7QCH - chain A; structure by X-ray diffraction, 1.88 A resolution.

Chain A:
Name: Papain-like protease nsp3
Organism: Severe acute respiratory syndrome coronavirus 2
Notes: EC 3.4.19.12, 3.4.22.-
Reference sequence: P0DTC1 (R1A_SARS2); residues 1-315 here correspond to UniProt positions 1564-1878 (UniProt number = residue number + 1563)
Amino-acid sequence (315 residues; row label = number of the first residue in the row):
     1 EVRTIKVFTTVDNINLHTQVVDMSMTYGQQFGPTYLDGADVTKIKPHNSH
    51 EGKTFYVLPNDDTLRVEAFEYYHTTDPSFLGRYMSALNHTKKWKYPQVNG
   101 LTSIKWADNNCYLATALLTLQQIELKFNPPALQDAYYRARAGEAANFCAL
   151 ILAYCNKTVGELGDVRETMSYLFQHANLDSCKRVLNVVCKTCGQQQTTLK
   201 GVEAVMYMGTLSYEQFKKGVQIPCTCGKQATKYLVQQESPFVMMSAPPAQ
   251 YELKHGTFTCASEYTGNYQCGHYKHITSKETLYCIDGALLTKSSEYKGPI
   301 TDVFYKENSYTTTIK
Modified positions: Cys111 (S-hydroxycysteine; CSO)
Bound ions: Zn2+: Cys189, Cys192, Cys224, Cys226
Small-molecule neighbours: A5I (N-(3,5-dimetoxy-4-hydroxybenzyliden)thiosemicarbazone): Leu58, Pro59, Arg65, Ala68, Phe69, Tyr72, Thr74, Thr75, Asp76, Pro77, Ser78, Phe79, Leu80
From the paper describing this entry:
  - binding site for A5I: Pro59, Arg65, Thr75, Pro77, Leu80
  - conformationally variable residues (side-chain flip): Arg65, Leu80
  - catalytic residues: Cys111, His272, Asp286 (citing earlier work)

Overview:
Bound to chain A: compound A5I. The Zn2+ site is built by Cys189, Cys192, Cys224 and Cys226. The paper reports
catalytic residues Cys111, His272 and Asp286; a binding site for A5I at Pro59, Arg65 and Thr75 among others.
Chain A is Papain-like protease nsp3 (Severe acute respiratory syndrome coronavirus 2); the structure,
Structure of SARS-CoV-2 Papain-like Protease bound to N-(3,5-dimethoxy-4-hydroxybenzyliden)thiosemicarbazone,
was determined by X-ray diffraction (same publication as 7QCG, 7QCI, 7QCJ, 7QCK and 7QCM).
